Entry 6W1D (X-ray diffraction, 1.79 A resolution); this record covers chains B and C of the 4 polymer chains in the assembly.

Chain B:
Name: LYR motif-containing protein 4
Organism: Homo sapiens
UniProt: Q9HD34 (LYRM4_HUMAN); residues 1-91 here = UniProt positions 1-91
Amino-acid sequence (91 residues; each row starts with the number of its first residue):
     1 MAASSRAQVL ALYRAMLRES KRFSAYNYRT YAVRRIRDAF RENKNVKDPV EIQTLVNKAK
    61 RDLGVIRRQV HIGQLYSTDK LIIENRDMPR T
Not modelled in the structure: 1, 86-91
Construct notes: variant Ala11 (Ser in Q9HD34)
Residues lining bound ligands:
  - S-dodecanoyl-4'-phosphopantetheine (8Q1; S-[2-({N-[(2R)-2-hydroxy-3,3-dimethyl-4-(phosphonooxy)butanoyl]-beta-alanyl}amino)ethyl] dodecanethioate): Arg6, Val9, Leu10, Met16, Tyr31, Arg35, Ile36, Ala39, Phe40, Asn43, Lys44, Val46, Ile52, Leu55, Val56, Ala59, Asp62, Ile66
  - EDT ({[-(bis-carboxymethyl-amino)-ethyl]-carboxymethyl-amino}-acetic acid): Lys21, Tyr26, Arg29, Thr30, Val33, Lys80, Ile83, Glu84

Chain C:
Name: Acyl carrier protein
Organism: Escherichia coli
UniProt: B7MJ81 (ACP_ECO45); residues 1-77 here correspond to UniProt positions 2-78 (UniProt number = residue number + 1)
Amino-acid sequence (77 residues; row label = number of the first residue in the row):
     1 STIEERVKKI IGEQLGVKQE EVTNNASFVE DLGADSLDTV ELVMALEEEF DTEIPDEEAE
    61 KITTVQAAID YINGHQA
Not modelled in the structure: 1, 77
Swiss-Prot annotation at these positions:
  - modified residue: Ser36 (O-(pantetheine 4'-phosphoryl)serine)
Covalent attachments: S-dodecanoyl-4'-phosphopantetheine (8Q1) linked to Ser36

How chain B and chain C interact:
Pairs across the interface (19; chain B residue first):
  Arg6(B) - Ser36(C)
  Leu10(B) - Ser36(C)
  Tyr13(B) - Leu37(C)
  Tyr13(B) - Val40(C)  hydrophobic
  Tyr13(B) - Glu41(C)  hydrogen bond
  Arg14(B) - Val40(C)
  Arg14(B) - Met44(C)
  Arg14(B) - Glu47(C)  salt bridge
  Arg14(B) - Ile54(C)  hydrogen bond (side chain-backbone)
  Arg14(B) - Asp56(C)  salt bridge
  Leu17(B) - Met44(C)  hydrophobic
  Arg18(B) - Met44(C)
  Lys21(B) - Met44(C)
  Arg37(B) - Glu41(C)  salt bridge
  Phe40(B) - Leu37(C)
  Arg41(B) - Asp35(C)  salt bridge
  Arg41(B) - Leu37(C)
  Arg41(B) - Asp38(C)  salt bridge
  Lys44(B) - Asp35(C)  salt bridge
Also at the interface, not in a pair above, chain C (11 interface residues in all): Val43

Overview:
The chain B/chain C interface involves 11 residues from each chain; the contacts include 2 hydrogen bonds and
6 salt bridges. Polar pairs include Arg14(B)-Glu47(C), Arg14(B)-Asp56(C) and Arg37(B)-Glu41(C). Bound to chain
B: compound EDT and S-dodecanoyl-4'-phosphopantetheine. S-dodecanoyl-4'-phosphopantetheine is covalently
linked to Ser36(C).
Here chain B is LYR motif-containing protein 4 (Homo sapiens) and chain C is Acyl carrier protein (Escherichia
coli). Entry 6W1D (Structure of human mitochondrial complex Nfs1-ISCU2 (WT)-ISD11 with E.coli ACP1 at 1.8 A
resolution (NIAU)2) was determined by X-ray diffraction.
